Entry 8G6F (electron microscopy, 2.58 A resolution); this record covers chains S and T of the 28 polymer chains in the assembly.

[Chain S]
Name: Proteasome subunit alpha type-5
From: Plasmodium falciparum Dd2
Reference sequence: A0A0L7LVZ5 (A0A0L7LVZ5_PLAF4); residue numbers follow UniProt; this construct covers 1-256
Amino-acid sequence (256 residues; each row starts with the number of its first residue):
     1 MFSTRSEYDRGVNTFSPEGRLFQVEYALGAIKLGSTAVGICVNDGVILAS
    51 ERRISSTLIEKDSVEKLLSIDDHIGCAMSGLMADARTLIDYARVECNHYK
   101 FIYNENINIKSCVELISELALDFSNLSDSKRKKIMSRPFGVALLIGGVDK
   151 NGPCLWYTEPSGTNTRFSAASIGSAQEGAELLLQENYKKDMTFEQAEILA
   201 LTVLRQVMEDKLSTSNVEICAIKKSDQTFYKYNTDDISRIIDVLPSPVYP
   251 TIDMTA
Disordered / not traced: 1-8, 129-131, 249-256

[Chain T]
Name: Proteasome subunit alpha type-1
From: Plasmodium falciparum Dd2
Reference sequence: Q8IK90 (Q8IK90_PLAF7); residues 1-254 here = UniProt positions 1-254
Amino-acid sequence (254 residues; each row starts with the number of its first residue):
     1 MYRNLYDTDNIIYSPEGRLYQVEYASEAIKQGTCAVAIKSKDYVVVSGLK
    51 KCISKLSFPQEKIFKIDDYIGISMSGITSDAKVLTKFMQNECLSHKFLYN
   101 ENINIESLVRSVADKYQKNTQKSSKRAFGVGLMIAAYHNEPCIFETRPNG
   151 SYFEYDALSFGARSHASKTYLEKNLHLFEECSLEELILHCLKALKCSLSS
   201 ESELTISNTALAVVGKNHPWQEISSLQLEEYLSKVKMDAEQEQVEENVQN
   251 EANE
Disordered / not traced: 1-2, 242-254

[Interface between chain S and chain T]
Pairs across the interface - 44 pairs, chain S then chain T:
  Asn13(S) - Ser124(T)
  Asn13(S) - Arg126(T)
  Thr14(S) - Thr8(T)
  Thr14(S) - Gln21(T)
  Phe15(S) - Gln21(T)  hydrogen bond (backbone-side chain)
  Phe15(S) - Tyr24(T)
  Phe15(S) - Ala25(T)  hydrophobic
  Phe15(S) - Ile77(T)  hydrophobic
  Phe15(S) - Arg126(T)
  Phe15(S) - Ala127(T)
  Ser16(S) - Tyr24(T)
  Pro17(S) - Tyr24(T)  hydrophobic
  Pro17(S) - Glu27(T)
  Glu18(S) - Glu27(T)
  Gly19(S) - Tyr24(T)
  Gly19(S) - Ala28(T)
  Leu21(S) - Arg126(T)
  Glu114(S) - Lys82(T)  salt bridge
  Glu118(S) - Lys86(T)  salt bridge
  Leu121(S) - Ser79(T)
  Ser124(S) - Arg126(T)  hydrogen bond
  Asn125(S) - Lys125(T)  hydrogen bond (backbone-side chain)
  Leu126(S) - Asp80(T)
  Leu126(S) - Asn119(T)
  Leu126(S) - Arg126(T)
  Leu126(S) - Phe128(T)  hydrophobic
  Gly162(S) - Lys82(T)
  Thr163(S) - Gln60(T)
  Asn164(S) - Gln60(T)
  Asn164(S) - Lys82(T)
  Thr165(S) - Ile53(T)
  Thr165(S) - Ser57(T)
  Thr165(S) - Gln60(T)  hydrogen bond
  Arg166(S) - Ser57(T)
  Arg166(S) - Phe58(T)  hydrogen bond (backbone-backbone)
  Phe167(S) - Ser54(T)
  Phe167(S) - Leu56(T)
  Phe167(S) - Ser57(T)
  Ser168(S) - Leu56(T)  hydrogen bond (backbone-backbone)
  Ser168(S) - Phe58(T)
  Ala169(S) - Leu56(T)
  Gln184(S) - Lys55(T)  hydrogen bond (backbone-side chain)
  Gln184(S) - Leu56(T)
  Tyr187(S) - Leu56(T)  hydrophobic
Also at the interface, not in a pair above, chain S (28 interface residues in all): Lys110, Ser127, Asp128, Leu183
Also at the interface, not in a pair above, chain T (30 interface residues in all): Asp7, Gln31, Glu61, Thr78, Lys115, Gly129

[Summary]
Chain S and chain T form an interface of 28 and 30 residues respectively, with 7 hydrogen bonds and 2 salt
bridges. Polar contacts include Glu114(S)-Lys82(T), Glu118(S)-Lys86(T) and Phe15(S)-Gln21(T).
Chain S is Proteasome subunit alpha type-5 and chain T is Proteasome subunit alpha type-1, both from
Plasmodium falciparum Dd2; the structure, Structure of the Plasmodium falciparum 20S proteasome beta-6 A117D
mutant complexed with inhibitor WLW-vs, was determined by electron microscopy (same publication as 8G6E).
